Entry 8CII (electron microscopy, 2.70 A resolution); this record covers chains E and A of the 6 polymer chains in the assembly.

[Chain E]
Name: Spike protein S2'
Organism: Homo sapiens
Reference sequence: P0DTC2 (SPIKE_SARS2); numbering as in UniProt (aligned over 327-528)
Sequence (202 residues; each row starts with the number of its first residue):
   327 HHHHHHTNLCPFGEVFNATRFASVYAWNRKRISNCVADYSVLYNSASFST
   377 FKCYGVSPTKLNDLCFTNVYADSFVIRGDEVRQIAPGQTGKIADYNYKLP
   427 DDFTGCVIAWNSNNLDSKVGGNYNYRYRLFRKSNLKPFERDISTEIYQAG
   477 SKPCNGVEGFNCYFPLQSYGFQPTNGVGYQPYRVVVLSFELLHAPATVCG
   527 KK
Disordered / not traced: 327-332, 518-528
Differences from the reference sequence: conflict H327 (Val in P0DTC2), H328 (Arg in P0DTC2), H329 (Phe in P0DTC2), H330 (Pro in P0DTC2), H331 (Asn in P0DTC2), H332 (Ile in P0DTC2), R452 (Leu in P0DTC2), K478 (Thr in P0DTC2), K527 (Pro in P0DTC2)
UniProt features mapped onto this chain:
  - region: R403 to D405 (Integrin-binding motif), N448 to Y451, Y453 to F456 (Immunodominant HLA epitope recognized by the CD8+)
  - glycosylation: N343 (N-linked (GlcNAc...) (complex) asparagine)
  - natural variant: G339 (G339D: In strain: Omicron/BA.1, Omicron/BA.2 and 4 more; G339H: In strain: Omicron/BA.2.75, Omicron/XBB.1.5 and 1 more), R346 (R346K: In strain: Mu/B.1.621; R346T: In strain: Omicron/BQ.1.1, Omicron/XBB.1.5 and 1 more), L368 (L368I: In strain: Omicron/XBB.1.5, Omicron/EG.5.1), S371 (S371F: In strain: Omicron/BA.2, Omicron/BA.2.12.1 and 6 more; S371L: In strain: Omicron/BA.1), S373 (S373P: In strain: Omicron/BA.1, Omicron/BA.2 and 7 more), S375 (S375F: In strain: Omicron/BA.1, Omicron/BA.2 and 7 more), T376 (T376A: In strain: Omicron/BA.2, Omicron/BA.2.12.1 and 5 more), D405 (D405N: In strain: Omicron/BA.2, Omicron/BA.2.12.1 and 6 more), R408 (R408S: In strain: Omicron/BA.2, Omicron/BA.2.12.1 and 6 more), K417 (K417N: In strain: Beta/B.1.351, Omicron/BA.1 and 8 more; K417T: In strain: Gamma/P.1), N440 (N440K: In strain: Omicron/BA.1, Omicron/BA.2 and 7 more), K444 (K444T: In strain: Omicron/BQ.1.1), 16 further natural variant entries in UniProt
  - mutagenesis: N343 (N343Q: Reduced viral infectivity), Y453 (Y453F: Decreased HLA binding to NF9 epitope. Increased binding affinity to human ACE2), A475 (A475V: Increased resistance to neutralizing antibodies), V483 (V483A: Increased resistance to neutralizing antibodies), E484 (E484D: Increased replication in human TMEM106B overexpressing cells), F490 (F490L: Increased resistance to neutralizing antibodies and human covalescent sera neutralization), Q493 (Q493N: Reduced host ACE2-binding affinity in vitro; Q493Y: Reduced host ACE2-binding affinity in vitro), N501 (N501T: Reduced host ACE2-binding affinity in vitro; N501Y: Increased binding affinity to human ACE2), H519 (H519P: Increased resistance to human covalescent sera neutralization)
Disulfides: C336-C361, C379-C432, C480-C488
Glycans and other covalent adducts: glycan linked to N343

[Chain A]
Name: BA.2-07 fab Heavy Chain
Organism: Homo sapiens
Notes: antibody fragment or engineered binder
Sequence (231 residues; numbered 1 to 231; the number before each row is that of its first residue):
     1 EVQLVQSGAEVKEPGSSVKVSCKASGGSFSTSGISWVRQAPGQGLEWMGV
    51 IIPIQGTGNYAQKFQGRVTITADESTTTVYMELSSLRSDDTALYYCARDQ
   101 HIYDSSGHGGLWFDPWGQGTLVTVSSASTKGPSVFPLAPSSKSTSGGTAA
   151 LGCLVKDYFPEPVTVSWNSGALTSGVHTFPAVLQSSGLYSLSSVVTVPSS
   201 SLGTQTYICNVNHKPSNTKVDKRVEPKSCDK
Disordered / not traced: 142-147, 228-231
Disulfides: C22-C96, C153-C209

[Chain E / chain A interface]
Pairs across the interface (20):
  Y351(E) - I54(A)
  Y449(E) - G27(A)
  R452(E) - F29(A)
  R452(E) - T31(A)
  F456(E) - Y103(A)
  T470(E) - Q55(A)  hydrogen bond (backbone-side chain)
  I472(E) - Q55(A)
  G482(E) - N59(A)  hydrogen bond (backbone-side chain)
  V483(E) - N59(A)
  E484(E) - H101(A)  salt bridge
  E484(E) - L111(A)
  G485(E) - H101(A)
  G485(E) - L111(A)
  F486(E) - G107(A)
  C488(E) - H101(A)
  Y489(E) - H101(A)
  Y489(E) - Y103(A)  hydrophobic
  F490(E) - I52(A)  hydrophobic
  F490(E) - I54(A)  hydrophobic
  L492(E) - I54(A)  hydrophobic
Also at the interface, not in a pair above, chain E (19 interface residues in all): L455, N481, N487, S494
Also at the interface, not in a pair above, chain A (15 interface residues in all): S28, S30, W47, S106

[Overview]
The interface between chain E and chain A involves 19 residues on one side and 15 on the other, with 2
hydrogen bonds and 1 salt bridge. Polar contacts include E484(E)-H101(A), T470(E)-Q55(A) and G482(E)-N59(A).
UniProt lists 9 mutagenesis sites on chain E.
Here chain E is Spike protein S2' and chain A is BA.2-07 fab Heavy Chain, both from Homo sapiens. Entry 8CII
(Delta-RBD complex with BA.2-07 fab, SARS1-34 fab and C1 nanobody) was determined by electron microscopy.
